Entry 3VBO (X-ray diffraction, 2.88 A resolution); this record covers chains B and C of the 3 polymer chains in the assembly.

# Chain B
Name: Genome Polyprotein, capsid protein VP2
Source organism: Human enterovirus 71
UniProtKB: B2ZUN0 (B2ZUN0_9ENTO); residue numbers follow UniProt; this construct covers 82-318
Amino-acid sequence (237 residues; each row starts with the number of its first residue):
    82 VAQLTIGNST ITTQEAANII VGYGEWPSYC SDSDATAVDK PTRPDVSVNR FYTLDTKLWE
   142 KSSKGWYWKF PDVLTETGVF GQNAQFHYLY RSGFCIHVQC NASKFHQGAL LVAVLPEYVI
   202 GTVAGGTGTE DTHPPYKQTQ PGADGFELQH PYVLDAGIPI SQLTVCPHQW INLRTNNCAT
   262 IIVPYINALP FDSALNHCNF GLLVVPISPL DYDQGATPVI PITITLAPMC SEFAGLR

# Chain C
Name: Genome Polyprotein, capsid protein VP3
Source organism: Human enterovirus 71
UniProtKB: B2ZUN0 (B2ZUN0_9ENTO); residues 1-239 here correspond to UniProt positions 324-562 (UniProt number = residue number + 323)
Amino-acid sequence (239 residues; numbered 1 to 239; the number before each row is that of its first residue):
     1 GFPTELKPGT NQFLTTDDGV SAPILPNFHP TPCIHIPGEV RNLLELCQVE TILEVNNVPT
    61 NATSLMERLR FPVSAQAGKG ELCAVFRADP GRNGPWQSTL LGQLCGYYTQ WSGSLEVTFM
   121 FTGSFMATGK MLIAYTPPGG PLPKDRATAM LGTHVIWDFG LQSSVTLVIP WISNTHYRAH
   181 ARDGVFDYYT TGLVSIWYQT NYVVPIGAPN TAYIIALAAA QKNFTMKLCK DASDILQTG
Ion coordination: Na+: Val20 (shared with 1 residue of chain A)
From the paper describing this entry:
  - conformationally variable residues (loop rearrangement): Pro170 to Gly192

# How chain B and chain C interact
Residue-residue contacts (67; chain B residue first):
  Tyr104(B) with Gly38(C)
  Glu106(B) with His35(C), salt bridge; Pro37(C)
  Lys185(B) with Ser124(C), hydrogen bond (backbone-side chain); Phe125(C); Met126(C)
  Phe186(B) with Met126(C), hydrophobic; Ile206(C); Gly207(C); Pro209(C)
  His187(B) with Ser124(C)
  Gln188(B) with Thr122(C); Gly123(C); Ser124(C); Pro209(C); Thr211(C); Ala212(C)
  Gly189(B) with Thr122(C)
  Ala190(B) with Thr122(C)
  Pro232(B) with Met66(C), hydrophobic
  Tyr233(B) with Glu54(C), hydrogen bond; Leu65(C); Met66(C), hydrophobic; Arg68(C)
  Ile241(B) with Met66(C), hydrophobic; Leu69(C), hydrophobic
  Ser242(B) with Thr51(C); Ile52(C), hydrogen bond (backbone-backbone); Leu69(C); Ser98(C), hydrogen bond (side chain-backbone)
  Gln243(B) with Thr51(C); Ser98(C), hydrogen bond (side chain-backbone); Thr99(C); Leu100(C); Gln103(C)
  Thr245(B) with Val49(C); Glu50(C), hydrogen bond (side chain-backbone); Thr51(C)
  Val246(B) with Leu100(C), hydrophobic
  Trp251(B) with Ile52(C), hydrophobic; Ile215(C), hydrophobic
  Asn253(B) with Met120(C); Phe121(C), hydrogen bond (side chain-backbone); Thr122(C)
  Arg255(B) with Phe121(C); Gly123(C); Ser124(C), hydrogen bond (side chain-backbone); Phe125(C); Ala127(C); Phe159(C), hydrogen bond (side chain-backbone); Ser163(C), hydrogen bond
  Thr256(B) with Ser163(C)
  Tyr266(B) with Pro37(C)
  Ile267(B) with Pro37(C), hydrophobic
  Asn268(B) with Ile36(C)
  Ala269(B) with Ile36(C), hydrophobic
  Ile288(B) with Arg70(C); Ile215(C), hydrophobic
  Ser289(B) with Thr122(C), hydrogen bond; Tyr213(C)
  Pro290(B) with Arg70(C); Tyr213(C), hydrophobic
  Asp292(B) with Pro209(C)
  Tyr293(B) with Pro209(C), hydrophobic
  Asp294(B) with Gly207(C); Ala208(C), hydrogen bond (side chain-backbone); Pro209(C)
Other interface residues (no listed pair), chain B (32 interface residues in all): Pro265, Leu270, Pro271
Other interface residues (no listed pair), chain C (43 interface residues in all): Ile34, Leu46, Gly160, Tyr202, Pro205, Asn210, Leu217

# Overview
The interface between chain B and chain C involves 32 residues on one side and 43 on the other; the contacts
include 12 hydrogen bonds and 1 salt bridge. Polar contacts include Glu106(B)-His35(C), Lys185(B)-Ser124(C)
and Tyr233(B)-Glu54(C). From the paper: conformational variability at Pro170(C).
Chain B is Genome Polyprotein, capsid protein VP2 and chain C is Genome Polyprotein, capsid protein VP3, both
from Human enterovirus 71; the structure, Crystal structure of formaldehyde treated empty human Enterovirus 71
particle (cryo at 100K), was determined by X-ray diffraction together with 3VBF, 3VBH, 3VBR, 3VBS and 3VBU
from the same study.
